PDB entry 9CK7 | electron microscopy, 3.45 A resolution | chains C and a of the 8 polymer chains in the assembly

[Chain C]
Protein: Glycoprotein GP1
From: Lassa virus Josiah
UniProt: P08669 (GLYC_LASSJ); numbering as in UniProt (aligned over 1-259)
Sequence (259 residues; row label = number of the first residue in the row):
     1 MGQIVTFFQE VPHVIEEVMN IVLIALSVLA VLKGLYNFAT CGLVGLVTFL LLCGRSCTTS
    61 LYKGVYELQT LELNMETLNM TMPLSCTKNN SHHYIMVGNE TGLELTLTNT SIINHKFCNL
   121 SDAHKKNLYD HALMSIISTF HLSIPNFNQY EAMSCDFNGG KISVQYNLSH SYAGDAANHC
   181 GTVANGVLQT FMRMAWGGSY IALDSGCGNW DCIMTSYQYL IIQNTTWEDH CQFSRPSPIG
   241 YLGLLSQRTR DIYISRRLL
Disordered / not traced: 1-59, 170-178
Cystine bridges: Cys86-Cys231, Cys118-Cys155, Cys180-Cys212
Glycans and other covalent adducts: N-acetylglucosamine (NAG) linked to Asn79, Asn89, Asn99, Asn109, Asn119, Asn167, Asn224
Sequence notes: conflict Cys207 (Arg in P08669)
Curated features (UniProtKB/Swiss-Prot):
  - binding site (Zn(2+)): Cys57
  - site: Lys33 (Important for GP-C-mediated membrane fusion), Thr58, Thr59 (Cleavage), Leu259 (Cleavage)
  - lipidation: Gly2 (N-myristoyl glycine)
  - glycosylation (N-linked (GlcNAc...) asparagine): Asn79, Asn89, Asn99, Asn109, Asn119, Asn167, Asn224
  - mutagenesis: Gly54 (G54A: No effect on SSP cleavage), Ser56 (S56A: Complete loss of SSP cleavage), Thr58 (T58A: Complete loss of SSP cleavage), Ser60 (S60A: No effect on SSP cleavage)
What the authors report for this chain:
  - post-translational modification sites: Asn79, Asn89

[Chain a]
Protein: Glycoprotein G2
From: Lassa virus Josiah
UniProt: P08669 (GLYC_LASSJ); residues 260-424 here = UniProt positions 260-424
Sequence (420 residues; each row starts with the number of its first residue):
   260 GTFTWTLSDS EGKDTPGGYC LTRWMLIEAE LKCFGNTAVA KCNEKHDEEF CDMLRLFDFN
   320 KQAIQRLKAP AQMSIQLINK AVNALINDQL IMKNHLRDIM CIPYCNYSKY WYLNHTTTGR
   380 TSLPKCWLVS NGSYLNETHF SDDIEQQADN MITEMLQKEY MERQGGSGGS GGSGGSGGSE
   440 KAAKAEEAAR KMEELFKKHK IVAVLRANSV EEAIEKAVAV FAGGVHLIEI TFTVPDADTV
   500 IKALSVLKEK GAIIGAGTVT SVEQCRKAVE SGAEFIVSPH LDEEISQFCK EKGVFYMPGV
   560 MTPTELVKAM KLGHDILKLF PGEVVGPEFV KAMKGPFPNV KFVPTGGVDL DNVCEWFDAG
   620 VLAVGVGDAL VEGDPDEVRE KAKEFVEKIR GCTEGSLEHH HHHHGGLNDI FEAQKIEWHE
Disordered / not traced: 269-276, 328-331, 415-679
Cystine bridges: Cys279-Cys292, Cys301-Cys310, Cys364-Cys385
Glycans and other covalent adducts: N-acetylglucosamine (NAG) linked to Asn365, Asn373, Asn390, Asn395
Sequence notes: conflict Pro329 (Glu in P08669), Cys360 (Gly in P08669); expression tag (425-679)
Curated features (UniProtKB/Swiss-Prot):
  - glycosylation (N-linked (GlcNAc...) asparagine): Asn365, Asn373, Asn390, Asn395
What the authors report for this chain:
  - post-translational modification sites: Asn365

[How chain C and chain a interact]
Pairs across the interface - 14 pairs, chain C then chain a:
  Pro145(C) - Gln335(a)
  Pro145(C) - Lys339(a)
  Gln189(C) - Gln335(a)
  Gly208(C) - Leu326(a)
  Trp210(C) - Gln335(a)
  Trp210(C) - Leu336(a)
  Trp210(C) - Lys339(a)
  Asp211(C) - Ser333(a)  hydrogen bond
  Asp211(C) - Gln335(a)
  Gln247(C) - Lys339(a)
  Arg250(C) - Asn338(a)
  Arg250(C) - Lys339(a)
  Arg250(C) - Asn342(a)
  Asp251(C) - Asn338(a)  hydrogen bond
Also at the interface, not in a pair above, chain a (10 interface residues in all): Arg325, Lys327, Val341

[Summary]
Chain C and chain a form an interface of 8 and 10 residues respectively; the contacts include 2 hydrogen
bonds. Polar pairs include Asp211(C)-Ser333(a) and Asp251(C)-Asn338(a). N-acetylglucosamine is covalently
linked to Asn79(C), Asn89(C), Asn99(C), Asn109(C), Asn119(C) and Asn167(C) and 1 more. The paper reports
modification sites Asn79(C), Asn89(C) and Asn365(a).
Chain C is Glycoprotein GP1 and chain a is Glycoprotein G2, both from Lassa virus Josiah; the structure,
Lineage IV Lassa virus glycoprotein (Josiah) in complex with polyclonal antibody (GPC-A epitope) from rabbit
187, was determined by electron microscopy (same publication as 8TYC, 8TYE, 8VCV, 8VE8, 9CJ7, 9CJ8 and 9CK8).
